PDB entry 7K6N | X-ray diffraction, 2.77 A resolution | chain A

Chain A:
Protein: Phosphatidylinositol 4,5-bisphosphate 3-kinase catalytic subunit alpha isoform
Source organism: Homo sapiens
Notes: EC 2.7.1.153, 2.7.11.1
UniProtKB: P42336 (PK3CA_HUMAN); numbering as in UniProt (aligned over 105-1048)
Amino-acid sequence (946 residues; each row starts with the number of its first residue):
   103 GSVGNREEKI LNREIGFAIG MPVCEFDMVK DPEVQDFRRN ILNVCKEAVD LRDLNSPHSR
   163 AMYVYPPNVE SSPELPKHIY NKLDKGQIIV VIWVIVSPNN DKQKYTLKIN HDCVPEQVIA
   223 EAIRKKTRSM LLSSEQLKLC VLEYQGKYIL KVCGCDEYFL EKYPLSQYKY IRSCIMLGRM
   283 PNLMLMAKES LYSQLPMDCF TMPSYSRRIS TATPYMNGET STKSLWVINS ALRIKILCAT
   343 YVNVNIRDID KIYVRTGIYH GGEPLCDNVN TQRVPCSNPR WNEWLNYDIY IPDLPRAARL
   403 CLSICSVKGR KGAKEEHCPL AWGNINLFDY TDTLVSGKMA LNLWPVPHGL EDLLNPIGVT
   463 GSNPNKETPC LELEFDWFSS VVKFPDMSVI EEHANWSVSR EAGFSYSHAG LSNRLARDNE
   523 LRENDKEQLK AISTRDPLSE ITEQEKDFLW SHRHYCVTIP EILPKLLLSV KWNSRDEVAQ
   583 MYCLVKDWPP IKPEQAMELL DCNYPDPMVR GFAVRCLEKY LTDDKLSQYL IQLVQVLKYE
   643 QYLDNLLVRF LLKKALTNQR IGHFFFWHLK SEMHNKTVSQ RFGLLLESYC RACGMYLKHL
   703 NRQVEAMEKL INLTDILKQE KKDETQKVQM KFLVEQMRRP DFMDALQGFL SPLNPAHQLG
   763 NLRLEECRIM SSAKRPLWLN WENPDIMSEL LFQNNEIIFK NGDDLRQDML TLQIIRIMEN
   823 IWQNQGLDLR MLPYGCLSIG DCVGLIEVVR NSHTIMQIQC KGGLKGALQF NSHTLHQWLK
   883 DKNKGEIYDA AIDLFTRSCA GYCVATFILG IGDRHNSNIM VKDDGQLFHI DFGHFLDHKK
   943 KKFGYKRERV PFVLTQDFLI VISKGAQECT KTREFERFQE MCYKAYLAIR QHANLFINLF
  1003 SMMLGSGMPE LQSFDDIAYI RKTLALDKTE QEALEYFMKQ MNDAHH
Unresolved in the structure: 103-108, 232-246, 308-323, 345-350, 413-415, 518-523, 940-955, 1046-1048
Differences from the reference sequence: expression tag (103-104)
Ligand contacts: VY4 (tert-butyl (3S)-3-[4-(2-aminopyrimidin-5-yl)-2-(morpholin-4-yl)-5,6-dihydro-7H-pyrrolo[2,3-d]pyrimidin-7-yl]-3-methylpyrrolidine-1-carboxylate): R770, M772, S774, W780, I800, K802, D805, L807, D810, Y836, I848, E849, V850, V851, S854, H855, T856, Q859, S919, M922, F930, I932, D933
UniProt features mapped onto this chain:
  - region: I771 to R777 (G-loop), G912 to N920 (Catalytic loop), H931 to T957 (Activation loop)
  - site: K776 (Implicated in the recognition of ATP as well as PIP2. Also crucial for autophosphorylation of the p85alpha subunit)
  - natural variant: G106 (G106V: In CRC), I112 (I112N: In MCAP), R115 (R115P: In CLAPO and MADAC; uncertain significance), G118 (G118D: In CWS5), E135 (E135K: In CWS5), E218 (E218K: In CWS5), Y343 (Y343C: Found in a cancer sample; uncertain significance), V356 (V356I: In CWS5), G364 (G364R: In MCAP), E365 (E365K: In MCAP), C378 (C378Y: In MCAP), R382 (R382K: In CWS5), 14 further natural variant entries in UniProt

Summary:
Ligands of chain A: compound VY4.
Chain A is Phosphatidylinositol 4,5-bisphosphate 3-kinase catalytic subunit alpha isoform (Homo sapiens); the
structure, Crystal structure of PI3Kalpha selective Inhibitor 11-1575, was determined by X-ray diffraction
(same publication as 7K6M, 7K6O and 7K71).
